Entry 8ID9 (electron microscopy, 3.00 A resolution); this record covers chains B and S of the 5 polymer chains in the assembly.

# Chain B
Molecule: Guanine nucleotide-binding protein G(I)/G(S)/G(T) subunit beta-1
From: Homo sapiens
Reference sequence: P62873 (GBB1_HUMAN); numbering as in UniProt (aligned over 2-340)
Sequence (339 residues; row label = number of the first residue in the row):
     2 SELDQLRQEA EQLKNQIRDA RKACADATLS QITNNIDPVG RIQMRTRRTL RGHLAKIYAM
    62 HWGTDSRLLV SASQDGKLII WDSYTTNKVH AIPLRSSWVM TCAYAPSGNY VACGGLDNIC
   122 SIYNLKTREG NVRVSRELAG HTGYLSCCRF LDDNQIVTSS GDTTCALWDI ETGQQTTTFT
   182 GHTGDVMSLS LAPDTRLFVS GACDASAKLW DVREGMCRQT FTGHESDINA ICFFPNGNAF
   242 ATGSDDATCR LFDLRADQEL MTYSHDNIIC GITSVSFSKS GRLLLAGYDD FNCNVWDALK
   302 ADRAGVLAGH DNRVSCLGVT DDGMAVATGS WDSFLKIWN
Unresolved in the structure: 2-6
Curated features (UniProtKB/Swiss-Prot):
  - modified residue: Ser2 (N-acetylserine), His266 (Phosphohistidine)
  - natural variant: Leu30 (L30F: In MRD42; uncertain significance), Arg52 (R52G: In MRD42), Gly64 (G64V: In MRD42), Asp76 (D76E: In MRD42; D76G: In MRD42), Gly77 (G77S: In MRD42), Lys78 (K78R: In MRD42), Ile80 (I80N: In MRD42; I80T: In MRD42), His91 (H91R: In MRD42; uncertain significance), Ala92 (A92T: In MRD42), Pro94 (P94S: In MRD42), Leu95 (L95P: In MRD42), Arg96 (R96L: In MRD42), 5 further natural variant entries in UniProt

# Chain S
Molecule: scFv16
From: Homo sapiens
Notes: antibody fragment or engineered binder
Sequence (285 residues; each row starts with the number of its first residue; numbers below 1 keep their minus sign (Met-36 is residue -36)):
   -36 MLLVNQSHQG FNKEHTSKMV SAIVLYVLLA AAAHSAFAVQ LVESGGGLVQ PGGSRKLSCS
    24 ASGFAFSSFG MHWVRQAPEK GLEWVAYISS GSGTIYYADT VKGRFTISRD DPKNTLFLQM
    84 TSLRSEDTAM YYCVRSIYYY GSSPFDFWGQ GTTLTVSAGG GGSGGGGSGG GGSADIVMTQ
   144 ATSSVPVTPG ESVSISCRSS KSLLHSNGNT YLYWFLQRPG QSPQLLIYRM SNLASGVPDR
   204 FSGSGSGTAF TLTISRLEAE DVGVYYCMQH LEYPLTFGAG TKLEL
Unresolved in the structure: -36 to 1, 120-137, 247-248
Disulfide bonds: Cys160-Cys230

# Chain B / chain S interface
Contacting residue pairs (12; chain B residue first):
  Asp66(B) with Tyr103(S)
  Arg68(B) with Tyr103(S)
  Leu69(B) with Tyr103(S), hydrophobic
  Val90(B) with Tyr102(S), hydrophobic
  Arg129(B) with Val2(S); Arg98(S), hydrogen bond (backbone-side chain)
  Glu130(B) with Val2(S); Gly26(S); Phe27(S); Ala28(S), hydrogen bond (backbone-backbone); Phe32(S)
  Gly131(B) with Phe32(S)
Other interface residues (no listed pair), chain B (9 interface residues in all): Asp83, His91
Other interface residues (no listed pair), chain S (10 interface residues in all): Ser31, Ile100

# Overview
9 residues of chain B and 10 residues of chain S are in contact; the contacts include 2 hydrogen bonds. Polar
pairs include Arg129(B)-Arg98(S) and Glu130(B)-Ala28(S).
Here chain B is Guanine nucleotide-binding protein G(I)/G(S)/G(T) subunit beta-1 and chain S is scFv16, both
from Homo sapiens. Entry 8ID9 (Cryo-EM structure of the eicosapentaenoic acid bound GPR120-Gi complex) was
determined by electron microscopy (same publication as 8ID3, 8ID4, 8ID6, 8ID8 and 8G59).
